PDB entry 4P4U | X-ray diffraction, 1.90 A resolution | chain A

[Chain A]
Protein: Interferon-induced GTP-binding protein Mx1
Source organism: Homo sapiens
Notes: fragment: and 632-662 via 4 residue LINKER GSGS
UniProt: P20591 (MX1_HUMAN); residue numbers follow UniProt; this construct covers 37-362, 632-662
Amino-acid sequence (363 residues; row label = number of the first residue in the row; note: 263 numbers in that range are skipped by the numbering (no residue carries them; nothing is unmodelled there)):
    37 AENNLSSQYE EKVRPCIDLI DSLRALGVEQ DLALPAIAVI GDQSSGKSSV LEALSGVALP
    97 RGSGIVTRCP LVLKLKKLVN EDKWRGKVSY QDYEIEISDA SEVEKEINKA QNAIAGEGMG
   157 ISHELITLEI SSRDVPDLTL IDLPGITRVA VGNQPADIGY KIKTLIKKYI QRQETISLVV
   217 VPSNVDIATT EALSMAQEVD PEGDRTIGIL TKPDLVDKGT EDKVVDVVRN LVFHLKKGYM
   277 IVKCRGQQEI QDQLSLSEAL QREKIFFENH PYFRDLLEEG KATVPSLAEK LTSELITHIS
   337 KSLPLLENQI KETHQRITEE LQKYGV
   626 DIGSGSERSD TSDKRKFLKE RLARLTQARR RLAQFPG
Disordered / not traced: 37-43, 98-103, 152-155, 626-633
Sequence notes: engineered mutation Ser42 (Cys in P20591), Ser322 (Cys in P20591), Ser336 (Cys in P20591); linker (628-631); expression tag (662)
Curated features (UniProtKB/Swiss-Prot):
  - region: Gly77 to Ser84 (G1 motif), Val102 to Arg104 (G2 motif), Asp178 to Gly181 (G3 motif), Thr247 to Asp250 (G4 motif), Lys279 to Gly282 (G5 motif)
  - binding site (GTP): Gly77 to Ser84, Asp178 to Ile182, Thr247 to Asp250
  - mutagenesis: Ser81 (S81C: No effect on GTP-binding, nor on viral infection), Lys83 (K83A: Loss of GTP-binding. Loss of potentiation of TRPC6 activity. Loss of protection against viral infection; K83M: Loss of GTP-binding. Loss of protection against viral infection), Thr103 (T103A: Loss of GTP-binding. Loss of potentiation of TRPC6 activity. Loss of protection against viral infection), Glu632 (E632A: Reduced antiviral activity), Arg640 (R640A: Fails to sequester viral nucleoproteins, no antiviral activity), Glu645 (E645R: Loss of antiviral activity towards CCHFV and LACV)

[Overview]
From UniProt: 17 GTP-binding residues and 6 mutagenesis sites.
Chain A is Interferon-induced GTP-binding protein Mx1 (Homo sapiens); the structure, Nucleotide-free
stalkless-MxA, was determined by X-ray diffraction, deposited together with 4P4S.
